8Y3W - chains B and C of the 6 polymer chains in the assembly; structure by electron microscopy, 3.49 A resolution.

Chain B:
Molecule: SIR2-like domain-containing protein
From: Bacillus subtilis
UniProtKB: D4G637 (D4G637_BACNB); residue numbers follow UniProt; this construct covers 1-1005
Sequence (1005 residues; numbered 1 to 1005; the number before each row is that of its first residue):
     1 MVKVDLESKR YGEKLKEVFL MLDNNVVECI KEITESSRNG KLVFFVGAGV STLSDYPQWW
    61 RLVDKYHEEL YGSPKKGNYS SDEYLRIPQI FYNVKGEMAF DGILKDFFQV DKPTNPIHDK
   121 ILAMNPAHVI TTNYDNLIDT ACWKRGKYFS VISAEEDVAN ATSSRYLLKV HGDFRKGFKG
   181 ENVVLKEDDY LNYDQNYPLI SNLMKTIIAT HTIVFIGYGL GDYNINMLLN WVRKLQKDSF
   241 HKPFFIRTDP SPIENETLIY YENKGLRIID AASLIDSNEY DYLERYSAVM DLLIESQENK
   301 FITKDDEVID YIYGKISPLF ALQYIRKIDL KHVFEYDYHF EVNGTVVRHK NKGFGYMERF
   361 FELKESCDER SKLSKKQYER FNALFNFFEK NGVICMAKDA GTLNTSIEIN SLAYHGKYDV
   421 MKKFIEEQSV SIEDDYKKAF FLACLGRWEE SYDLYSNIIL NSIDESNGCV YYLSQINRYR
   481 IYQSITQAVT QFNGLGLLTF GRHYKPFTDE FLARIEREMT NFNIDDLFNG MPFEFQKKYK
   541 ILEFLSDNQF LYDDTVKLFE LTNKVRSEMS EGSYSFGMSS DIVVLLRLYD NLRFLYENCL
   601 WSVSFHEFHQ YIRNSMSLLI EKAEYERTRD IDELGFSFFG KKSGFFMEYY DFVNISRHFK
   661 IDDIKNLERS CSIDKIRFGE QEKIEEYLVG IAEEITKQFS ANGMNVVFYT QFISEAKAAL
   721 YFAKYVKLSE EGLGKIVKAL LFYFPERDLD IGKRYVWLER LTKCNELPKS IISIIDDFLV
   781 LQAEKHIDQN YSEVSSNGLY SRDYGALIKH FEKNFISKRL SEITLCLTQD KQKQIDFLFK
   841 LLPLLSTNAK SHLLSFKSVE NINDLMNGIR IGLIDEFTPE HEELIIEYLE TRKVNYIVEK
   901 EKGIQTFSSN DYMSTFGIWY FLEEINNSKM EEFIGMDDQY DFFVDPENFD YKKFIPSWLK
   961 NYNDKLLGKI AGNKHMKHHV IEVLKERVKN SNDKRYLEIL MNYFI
Not modelled in the structure: 1-5, 495-503, 566-576, 635-643, 899-911
Reported in the primary citation:
  - catalytic residues: N133, Y134, D135, H171 (by similarity / conservation)
  - mutagenesis - Y134A, D135A, H171A, N202A, L1000A/M1001A: decreased catalytic activity on TTP
  - mutagenesis - R86E: decreased catalytic activity
  - mutagenesis - Y260E: unchanged catalytic activity
  - mutagenesis - R86E: decreased stability

Chain C:
Molecule: DSR anti-defence 1
From: Bacillus subtilis
UniProtKB: A0A9P1J8U5 (A0A9P1J8U5_BACIU); residues 1-120 here = UniProt positions 1-120
Sequence (120 residues; numbered 1 to 120; the number before each row is that of its first residue):
     1 MIEIFKDTGA THDLVYHSKI NTFVWDVEFD IVLSDSKELN KCYFVKCFNP YRINGKCDFA
    61 VSSIDIFSEG KRLLIENEFN FKITKAVHVA TSKDVTEIVL HLSERISSPF PIVKEVVYLD
Not modelled in the structure: 1-8, 34-37, 56-57, 75-77, 120

Chain B / chain C interface:
Pairs across the interface (35; chain B residue first):
  V756(B) with L119(C), hydrophobic
  S795(B) with F67(C)
  N797(B) with V45(C); C47(C); V117(C)
  G798(B) with D65(C)
  L799(B) with R52(C); L119(C), hydrophobic
  Y800(B) with D65(C); K71(C)
  R802(B) with N54(C); G55(C)
  A806(B) with I53(C)
  H810(B) with I53(C)
  N863(B) with E78(C)
  D864(B) with L74(C); E78(C)
  N867(B) with L74(C), hydrogen bond (side chain-backbone); E78(C), hydrogen bond
  I869(B) with D58(C)
  I874(B) with D58(C)
  I918(B) with F59(C), hydrophobic
  W919(B) with D58(C)
  L922(B) with F59(C), hydrophobic
  I955(B) with S107(C)
  S957(B) with N21(C)
  W958(B) with S107(C)
  K960(B) with S18(C), hydrogen bond (side chain-backbone); K19(C)
  N961(B) with A60(C); V61(C)
  Y962(B) with V61(C)
  N963(B) with P50(C)
  K965(B) with F59(C)
  L966(B) with F59(C)
Other interface residues (no listed pair), chain B (33 interface residues in all): Y755, S796, D803, G868, T915, D964, R995
Other interface residues (no listed pair), chain C (27 interface residues in all): I20, F48, Y51, S62, S108
Interface features reported in the paper:
  - hot spots on chain C (mutagenesis) - H17E, K19E, N21E, F59E: decreased binding to DSR2

Overview:
33 residues of chain B face 27 of chain C across their interface; the contacts include 3 hydrogen bonds. Polar
pairs include N867(B)-L74(C), N867(B)-E78(C) and K960(B)-S18(C). From the paper: catalytic residues N133(B),
Y134(B) and D135(B) among others; Y134A, D135A and H171A of chain B, among others, reduce catalytic activity
on TTP; 11 substitutions were tested in all.
Here chain B is SIR2-like domain-containing protein and chain C is DSR anti-defence 1, both from Bacillus
subtilis. Entry 8Y3W (The Cryo-EM structure of anti-phage defense associated DSR2 tetramer bound with two
DSAD1 inhibitors (same side)) was determined by electron microscopy, deposited together with 8Y13, 8Y34, 8Y3M,
8Y3Y and 8ZC9.
